Entry 5STZ (X-ray diffraction, 1.44 A resolution); this record covers chains A and B.

[Chain A]
Name: Pre-mRNA-splicing factor 8
From: Saccharomyces cerevisiae S288C
UniProt: P33334 (PRP8_YEAST); residues 1836-2090 here = UniProt positions 1836-2090
Sequence (258 residues; row label = number of the first residue in the row):
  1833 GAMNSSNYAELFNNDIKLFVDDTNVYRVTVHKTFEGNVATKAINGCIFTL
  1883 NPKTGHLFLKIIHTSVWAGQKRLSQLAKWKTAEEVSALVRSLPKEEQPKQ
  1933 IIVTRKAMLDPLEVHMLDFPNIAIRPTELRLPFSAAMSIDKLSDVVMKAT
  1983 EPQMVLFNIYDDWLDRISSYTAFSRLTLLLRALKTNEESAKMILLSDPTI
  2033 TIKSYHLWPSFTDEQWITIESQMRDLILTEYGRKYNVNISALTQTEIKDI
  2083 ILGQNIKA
Disordered / not traced: 2070-2090
Differences from the reference sequence: expression tag (1833-1835)
Swiss-Prot annotation at these positions:
  - mutagenesis: Asp1853 (D1853A: Alters protein folding. Severely impaired growth. Strongly reduced growth at 35 degrees Celsius; when associated with A-1854; D1853N: Reduced growth at 30 degrees Celsius ...), Asp1854 (D1854A: Reduced growth at 30 degrees Celsius. Strongly reduced growth at 16 degrees Celsius. Strongly reduced growth at 35 degrees Celsius; when associated with A-1853 ...), Thr1855 (T1855A: Reduced growth at 30 degrees Celsius. Strongly reduced growth at 16 degrees Celsius), Thr1936 (T1936A: Reduced growth at 30 degrees Celsius. Strongly reduced growth at 16 degrees Celsius), Arg1937 (R1937K: Severely impaired growth. Reduced growth at 30 degrees Celsius. Strongly reduced growth at 16 degrees Celsius)
Small-molecule neighbours: 3-(1H-indol-3-yl)propanamide (V9X): His1888, Leu1889, Phe1890, Leu1924, Glu1928, Leu1988, Phe1989, Asn1990

[Chain B]
Name: A1 cistron-splicing factor AAR2
From: Saccharomyces cerevisiae S288C
UniProt: P32357 (AAR2_YEAST); aligned to UniProt positions 1-317 over residues 1-317
Sequence (308 residues; numbered -3 to 317; 13 numbers in that range are skipped by the numbering (no residue carries them; nothing is unmodelled there); the number before each row is that of its first residue; numbers below 1 keep their minus sign (Gly-3 is residue -3)):
    -3 GAMAMNTVPFTSAPIEVTIGIDQYSFNVKENQPFHGIKDIPIGHVHVIHF
    47 QHADNSSMRYGYWFDCRMGNFYIQYDPKDGLYKMMEERDGAKFENIVHNF
    97 KERQMMVSYPKIDEDDTWYNLTEFVQMDKIRKIVRKDENQFSYVDSSMTT
   147 VQENEL
   166 SSSSSDPAHSLNYTVINFKSREAIRPGHEMEDFLDKSYYLNTVMLQGIFK
   216 NSSNYFGELQFAFLNAMFFGNYGSSLQWHAMIELICSSATVPKHMLDKLD
   266 EILYYQIKTLPEQYSDILLNERVWNICLYSSFQKNSLHNTEKIMENKYPE
   316 LL
Disordered / not traced: -3 to 0, 166-169
Differences from the reference sequence: expression tag (-3 to 0); conflict Ser166 (Leu153 in P32357), Ser167 (Lys154 in P32357), Ser170 (Asp in P32357)
Swiss-Prot annotation at these positions:
  - region: Leu261 to Ile282 (Leucine-zipper)
  - modified residue: Ser253 (Phosphoserine), Thr274 (Phosphothreonine)
Small-molecule neighbours: 3-(1H-indol-3-yl)propanamide (V9X): Pro5, Thr7, Tyr68, Gln70, Glu83, Lys88, Phe89, Ile92

[Chain A / chain B interface]
Contacting residue pairs (17):
  Gln1907(A) - Met195(B)
  Gln1907(A) - Leu199(B)
  Leu1908(A) - Met195(B)  hydrophobic
  Trp1911(A) - Glu194(B)
  Trp1911(A) - Met195(B)  hydrophobic
  Trp1911(A) - Phe198(B)  hydrophobic
  Asp1942(A) - Lys184(B)  salt bridge
  Asp1942(A) - Phe198(B)
  Glu1945(A) - Lys184(B)  salt bridge
  Val1946(A) - Ile189(B)  hydrophobic
  Val1946(A) - Glu194(B)
  Val1946(A) - Phe198(B)  hydrophobic
  His1947(A) - Glu194(B)
  Leu1949(A) - Lys184(B)
  Leu1949(A) - Ser185(B)
  Leu1949(A) - Arg186(B)
  Asp1950(A) - Arg186(B)  salt bridge

[Overview]
9 residues of chain A and 8 residues of chain B are in contact, with 3 salt bridges. Polar contacts include
Asp1942(A)-Lys184(B), Glu1945(A)-Lys184(B) and Asp1950(A)-Arg186(B). Bound to chain A:
3-(1H-indol-3-yl)propanamide. Bound to chain B: 3-(1H-indol-3-yl)propanamide. From UniProt: 5 mutagenesis
sites on chain A.
Chain A is Pre-mRNA-splicing factor 8 and chain B is A1 cistron-splicing factor AAR2, both from Saccharomyces
cerevisiae S288C; the structure, PanDDA analysis group deposition -- Aar2/RNaseH in complex with fragment
P03D04 from the F2X-Universal Library, was determined by X-ray diffraction, deposited together with 5ST0,
5ST1, 5ST2, 5ST3, 5ST4, 5ST5 and 248 further entries.
